1RQJ - chain A; structure by X-ray diffraction, 1.95 A resolution.

[Chain A]
Protein: Geranyltranstransferase
Organism: Escherichia coli
Notes: EC 2.5.1.10
Reference sequence: P22939 (ISPA_ECOLI); residues 22-320 here correspond to UniProt positions 1-299 (UniProt number = residue number - 21)
Sequence (299 residues; numbered 22 to 320; the number before each row is that of its first residue):
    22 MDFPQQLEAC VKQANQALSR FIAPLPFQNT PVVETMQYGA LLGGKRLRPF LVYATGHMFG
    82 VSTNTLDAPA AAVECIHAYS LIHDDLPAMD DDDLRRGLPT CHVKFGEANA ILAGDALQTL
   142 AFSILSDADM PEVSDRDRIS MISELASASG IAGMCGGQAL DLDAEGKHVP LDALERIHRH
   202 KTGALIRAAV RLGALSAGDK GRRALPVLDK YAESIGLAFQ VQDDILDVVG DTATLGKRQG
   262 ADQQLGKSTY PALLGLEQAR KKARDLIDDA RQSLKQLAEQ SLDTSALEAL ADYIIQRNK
Bound ions: Mg2+ site 1: Asp105, Asp111 (together with Risedronate); Mg2+ site 2: Asp244 (together with Risedronate)
Residues lining bound ligands:
  - 3-methylbut-3-enyl trihydrogen diphosphate (IPE): Gly65, Lys66, Arg69, Glu95, His98, Leu102, Arg116, Arg117, Thr203, Phe240, Gln241, Asp244, Lys258, Arg318, Lys320
  - Risedronate (RIS; 1-hydroxy-2-(3-pyridinyl)ethylidene bis-phosphonic acid): Ser101, Leu102, Asp105, Asp106, Asp111, Arg116, Met175, Gln179, Asp182, Lys202, Thr203, Gln241, Asp244, Asp248, Lys258, Asp263
Curated features (UniProtKB/Swiss-Prot):
  - binding site (isopentenyl diphosphate): Lys66, Arg69, His98, Arg117
  - binding site (Mg(2+)): Asp105, Asp111
  - binding site ((2E)-geranyl diphosphate): Arg116, Lys202, Thr203, Gln241, Lys258

[Overview]
Ligands of chain A: 3-methylbut-3-enyl trihydrogen diphosphate and Risedronate. Asp105 and Asp111 form the
Mg2+ site 1. Curated annotation (UniProt) lists 4 isopentenyl diphosphate-binding residues, Mg2+-binding
residues Asp105 and Asp111 and 5 (2E)-geranyl diphosphate-binding residues.
Chain A is Geranyltranstransferase (Escherichia coli); the structure, Active Conformation of Farnesyl
Pyrophosphate Synthase Bound to Isopentyl Pyrophosphate and Risedronate, was determined by X-ray diffraction
(same publication as 1RTR).
